PDB entry 5AFM | X-ray diffraction, 2.85 A resolution | chains B and C of the 5 polymer chains in the assembly

Chain B:
Name: Acetylcholine-binding protein, neuronal acetylcholine receptor subunit alpha-7
Organism: Homo sapiens
Chain sequence (207 residues; numbered 0 to 206; the number before each row is that of its first residue; numbering starts at 0):
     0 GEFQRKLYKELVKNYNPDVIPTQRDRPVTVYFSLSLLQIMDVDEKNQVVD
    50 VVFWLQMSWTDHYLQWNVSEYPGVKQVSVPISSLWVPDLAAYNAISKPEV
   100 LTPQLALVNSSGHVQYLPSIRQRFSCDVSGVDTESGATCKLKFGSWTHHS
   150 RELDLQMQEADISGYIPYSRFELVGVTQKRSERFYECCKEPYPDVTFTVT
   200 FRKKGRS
Cystine bridges: C125-C138, C186-C187
Ligand contacts:
  - 9Z0 (4,5-dibromo-N-(3-hydroxypropyl)-1H-pyrrole-2-carboxamide), molecule 1: F31, F52, L54, L88, A89, A90, K96, P97, I119, Q121, F123, F142
  - 9Z0, molecule 2: V99, L100, T101, P102
  - Alpha-Lobeline (L0B), molecule 1: L36, W53, Q55, Q114, L116, S118
  - Alpha-Lobeline (L0B), molecule 2: Y91, S144, W145, Y184, C186, Y191
  - N-acetylglucosamine (NAG; 2-acetamido-2-deoxy-beta-D-glucopyranose): N108, S109, S110, H112
From the paper describing this entry:
  - binding site for 9Z0: L100, P102

Chain C:
Name: Acetylcholine-binding protein, neuronal acetylcholine receptor subunit alpha-7
Organism: Homo sapiens
Chain sequence (205 residues; numbered 0 to 204; the number before each row is that of its first residue; numbering starts at 0):
     0 GEFQRKLYKELVKNYNPDVIPTQRDRPVTVYFSLSLLQIMDVDEKNQVVD
    50 VVFWLQMSWTDHYLQWNVSEYPGVKQVSVPISSLWVPDLAAYNAISKPEV
   100 LTPQLALVNSSGHVQYLPSIRQRFSCDVSGVDTESGATCKLKFGSWTHHS
   150 RELDLQMQEADISGYIPYSRFELVGVTQKRSERFYECCKEPYPDVTFTVT
   200 FRKKG
Cystine bridges: C125-C138, C186-C187
Ligand contacts:
  - 9Z0 (4,5-dibromo-N-(3-hydroxypropyl)-1H-pyrrole-2-carboxamide), molecule 1: F31, L33, F52, L54, L88, A89, A90, P97, I119, Q121, F123, F142
  - 9Z0, molecule 2: V99, L100, T101, P102
  - Alpha-Lobeline (L0B), molecule 1: L36, W53, Q55, Q114, L116, S118
  - Alpha-Lobeline (L0B), molecule 2: Y91, S144, W145, Y184, C186, C187, Y191
  - N-acetylglucosamine (NAG; 2-acetamido-2-deoxy-beta-D-glucopyranose): N108, S109, S110, H112, Q114
From the paper describing this entry:
  - binding site for 9Z0: F31, L33, F52, L54, L88, P97, L100, P102, I119, Q121, F142
  - mutagenesis - L35F (2,670 +/- 497 uM): decreased binding to 9Z0

Chain B / chain C interface:
Pairs across the interface - 50 pairs, chain B then chain C:
  N13(B) - R4(C)  hydrogen bond (backbone-side chain)
  N13(B) - K8(C)
  Y14(B) - R4(C)
  N15(B) - Y7(C)
  D17(B) - Y7(C)
  D17(B) - S77(C)
  D17(B) - P79(C)
  V18(B) - G0(C)
  V18(B) - Y7(C)  hydrophobic
  I19(B) - G0(C)  hydrogen bond (backbone-backbone)
  I19(B) - Q3(C)
  T21(B) - G0(C)  hydrogen bond (backbone-backbone)
  R23(B) - G0(C)
  R23(B) - E1(C)
  K44(B) - D40(C)  salt bridge
  K44(B) - R169(C)
  N45(B) - Q37(C)  hydrogen bond (backbone-side chain)
  N45(B) - M39(C)
  N45(B) - D40(C)
  N45(B) - R169(C)  hydrogen bond
  Q46(B) - Y167(C)
  V47(B) - M39(C)  hydrophobic
  Y62(B) - G0(C)  hydrogen bond (side chain-backbone)
  Y62(B) - E1(C)  hydrogen bond (side chain-backbone)
  Y62(B) - R4(C)
  D87(B) - P102(C)
  D87(B) - L104(C)
  A89(B) - P102(C)
  A93(B) - L100(C)
  I94(B) - L100(C)
  I94(B) - R120(C)  hydrogen bond (backbone-side chain)
  S95(B) - E98(C)
  S95(B) - L100(C)
  K96(B) - E98(C)  hydrogen bond (backbone-side chain)
  K96(B) - V99(C)
  R122(B) - R120(C)
  S124(B) - Q37(C)  hydrogen bond
  S124(B) - Y167(C)  hydrogen bond
  C125(B) - Y167(C)
  D126(B) - Y167(C)
  W145(B) - W53(C)
  W145(B) - T101(C)
  W145(B) - P102(C)
  W145(B) - L116(C)  hydrogen bond (side chain-backbone)
  T146(B) - S77(C)  hydrogen bond
  T146(B) - L104(C)
  T146(B) - L106(C)
  H147(B) - S77(C)  hydrogen bond
  H148(B) - Q75(C)
  E151(B) - Q75(C)
Other interface residues (no listed pair), chain B (30 interface residues in all): P20, L88
Other interface residues (no listed pair), chain C (28 interface residues in all): V51, S82, I165, S168

Overview:
30 residues of chain B face 28 of chain C across their interface; the contacts include 14 hydrogen bonds and 1
salt bridge. Polar contacts include K44(B)-D40(C), N13(B)-R4(C) and N45(B)-Q37(C). The paper reports a binding
site for 9Z0 at L100(B), P102(B) and F31(C) among others; L35F of chain C reduces binding to 9Z0.
Here chain B is Acetylcholine-binding protein, neuronal acetylcholine receptor subunit alpha-7 and chain C is
Acetylcholine-binding protein, neuronal acetylcholine receptor subunit alpha-7, both from Homo sapiens. Entry
5AFM (alpha7-AChBP in complex with lobeline and fragment 4) was determined by X-ray diffraction together with
5AFH, 5AFJ, 5AFK, 5AFL and 5AFN from the same study.
